Entry 6RTA (X-ray diffraction, 1.80 A resolution); this record covers chain A.

# Chain A
Protein: Lysozyme C
Source organism: Gallus gallus
Notes: EC 3.2.1.17
UniProtKB: P00698 (LYSC_CHICK); residues 1-129 here correspond to UniProt positions 19-147 (UniProt number = residue number + 18)
Amino-acid sequence (129 residues; row label = number of the first residue in the row):
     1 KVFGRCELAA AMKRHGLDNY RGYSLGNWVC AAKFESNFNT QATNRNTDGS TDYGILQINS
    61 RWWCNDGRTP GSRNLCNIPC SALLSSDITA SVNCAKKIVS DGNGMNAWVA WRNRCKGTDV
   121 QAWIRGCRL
Disulfides: Cys-6/Cys-127, Cys-30/Cys-115, Cys-64/Cys-80, Cys-76/Cys-94
Metal / ion sites: Na+: Ser-60, Cys-64, Ser-72, Arg-73
Swiss-Prot annotation at these positions:
  - active site: Glu-35, Asp-52
  - binding site (substrate): Asp-101

# Summary
Ser-60, Cys-64, Ser-72 and Arg-73 form the Na+ site. UniProt lists active-site residues Glu-35 and Asp-52 and
substrate-binding residue Asp-101.
Chain A is Lysozyme C (Gallus gallus); the structure, Tetragonal lysozyme grown with 300g/L Ficoll, was
determined by X-ray diffraction (same publication as 6RT3, 6RT9 and 6RT1).
